PDB entry 3ZPL | X-ray diffraction, 2.80 A resolution | chains A and C of the 4 polymer chains in the assembly

# Chain A
Name: Putative marr-family transcriptional repressor
From: Streptomyces coelicolor
UniProt: Q9KYU1 (Q9KYU1_STRCO); residues 1-163 here = UniProt positions 1-163
Sequence (177 residues; row label = number of the first residue in the row; numbers below 1 keep their minus sign (Met-13 is residue -13)):
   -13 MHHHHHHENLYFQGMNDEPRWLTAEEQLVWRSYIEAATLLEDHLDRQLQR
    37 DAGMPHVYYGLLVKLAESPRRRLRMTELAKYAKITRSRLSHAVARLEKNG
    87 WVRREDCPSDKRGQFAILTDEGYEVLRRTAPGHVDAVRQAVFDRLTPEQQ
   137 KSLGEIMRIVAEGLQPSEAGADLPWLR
Disordered / not traced: -13 to 4
Differences from the reference sequence: expression tag (-13 to 0)
From the paper describing this entry:
  - binding site for the 22-nt DNA strand (chain C): Arg32, Arg60, Met61, Thr62, Arg72, Ser73, Ser76, His77, Arg90, Arg98, Gly99, Gln100
  - binding site for the 22-nt DNA strand: Tyr44, Arg72, Ser73, Arg74, Arg81, Asp96, Lys97, Arg98
  - contacts within the chain: Asp96-Arg98 (hydrogen bond)

# Chain C
Molecule: 22-nt DNA strand
Sequence (22 nucleotides; row label = number of the first residue in the row):
     1 AAAGATTGAGATCTCAATCTTT

# Chain A / chain C interface
Residue-residue contacts - 24 pairs, chain A then chain C:
  Arg32(A) with DC15(C), salt bridge to the phosphate
  Gln35(A) with DC15(C), phosphate contact
  Arg60(A) with DG4(C), hydrogen bond to the phosphate; DA5(C), salt bridge to the phosphate
  Met61(A) with DA5(C), phosphate contact; DT6(C), phosphate contact
  Thr62(A) with DA5(C), hydrogen bond to the phosphate
  Arg72(A) with DG4(C), base contact; DA5(C), hydrogen bond to the base; DT6(C), base contact
  Ser73(A) with DT6(C), base contact; DT7(C), hydrogen bond to the base
  Ser76(A) with DT6(C), hydrogen bond to the phosphate; DT7(C), base contact
  His77(A) with DT7(C), base contact; DG8(C), hydrogen bond to the base
  Arg90(A) with DT6(C), salt bridge to the phosphate
  Arg98(A) with DA3(C), hydrogen bond to the base; DG4(C), sugar contact; DA5(C), sugar contact
  Gly99(A) with DG4(C), phosphate contact; DA5(C), phosphate contact
  Gln100(A) with DA5(C), hydrogen bond to the phosphate; DT6(C), hydrogen bond to the phosphate
Interface residues without a listed pair, chain C (8 interface residues in all): DA9

# In short
13 residues of chain A face 8 of chain C across their interface, with 9 hydrogen bonds and 3 salt bridges.
Polar contacts include Arg72(A)-DA5(C), Ser73(A)-DT7(C) and His77(A)-DG8(C). The paper reports a binding site
for the 22-nt DNA strand (chain C) at Arg32(A), Arg60(A) and Met61(A) among others; a binding site for the
22-nt DNA strand at Tyr44(A), Arg72(A) and Ser73(A) among others.
Chain A is Putative marr-family transcriptional repressor (Streptomyces coelicolor) and chain C is a 22-nt DNA
strand; the structure, Crystal structure of Sco3205, a MarR family transcriptional regulator from Streptomyces
coelicolor, in complex with DNA, was determined by X-ray diffraction.
